PDB entry 4RAF | X-ray diffraction, 2.00 A resolution | chain A

Chain A:
Molecule: Protein phosphatase 1A
Source organism: Homo sapiens
Notes: EC 3.1.3.16; fragment: PP2Ca
Reference sequence: P35813 (PPM1A_HUMAN); numbering as in UniProt (aligned over 2-368)
Amino-acid sequence (367 residues; numbered 2 to 368; the number before each row is that of its first residue):
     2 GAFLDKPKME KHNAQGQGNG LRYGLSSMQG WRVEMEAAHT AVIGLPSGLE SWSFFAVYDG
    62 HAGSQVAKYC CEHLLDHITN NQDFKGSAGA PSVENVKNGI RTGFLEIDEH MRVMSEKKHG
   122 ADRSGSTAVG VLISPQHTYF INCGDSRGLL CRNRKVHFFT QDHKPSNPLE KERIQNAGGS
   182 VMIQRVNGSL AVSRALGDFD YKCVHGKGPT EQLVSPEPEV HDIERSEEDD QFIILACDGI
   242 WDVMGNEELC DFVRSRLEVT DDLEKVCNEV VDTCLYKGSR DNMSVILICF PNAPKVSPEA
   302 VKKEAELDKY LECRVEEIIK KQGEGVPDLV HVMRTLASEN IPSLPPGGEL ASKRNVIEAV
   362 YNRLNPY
Not modelled in the structure: 322-326
Differences from the reference sequence: engineered mutation Ala-38 (Asp in P35813)
Ion coordination: Mn2+: Asp-60, Asp-239, Asp-282
UniProt features mapped onto this chain:
  - binding site (Mn(2+)): Asp-60, Gly-61, Asp-239, Asp-282
  - lipidation: Gly-2 (N-myristoyl glycine)
  - mutagenesis: Asp-239 (D239N: No effect on binding SMAD2)
Reported in the primary citation:
  - Mn2+ coordination: Asp-60
  - mutagenesis - D38A/H62N, D60A (30-folds), D60N (30-folds), H62N: decreased catalytic activity
  - mutagenesis - D38A (5-fold): decreased catalytic activity on pNPP
  - mutagenesis - D38A (8 300-fold): decreased catalytic activity on phospho-peptide
  - mutagenesis - D38A: decreased signaling
  - mutagenesis - D38A (4-fold): decreased binding to sulfate
  - mutagenesis - D38A: abolished binding to M2 metal ion
  - catalytic residues: His-62

Overview:
The Mn2+ site is built by Asp-60, Asp-239 and Asp-282. UniProt lists 4 Mn2+-binding residues and one
mutagenesis site. The paper reports the catalytic residue His-62; D38A/H62N, D60A and D60N, among others,
reduce catalytic activity; 5 substitutions were tested in all.
Chain A is Protein phosphatase 1A (Homo sapiens); the structure, Crystal structure of PP2Ca-D38A, was
determined by X-ray diffraction (same publication as 4RAG).
